Entry 6G1X (electron microscopy, 3.93 A resolution); this record covers chains A and X of the 3 polymer chains in the assembly.

Chain A:
Molecule: Interferon-induced helicase C domain-containing protein 1
From: Mus musculus
Notes: EC 3.6.4.13; engineered mutation(s): Residues 646-663 deleted
UniProt: Q8R5F7 (IFIH1_MOUSE); residue numbers follow UniProt; this construct covers 307-643, 662-1020
Amino-acid sequence (696 residues; row label = number of the first residue in the row; note: 18 numbers in that range are skipped by the numbering (no residue carries them; nothing is unmodelled there)):
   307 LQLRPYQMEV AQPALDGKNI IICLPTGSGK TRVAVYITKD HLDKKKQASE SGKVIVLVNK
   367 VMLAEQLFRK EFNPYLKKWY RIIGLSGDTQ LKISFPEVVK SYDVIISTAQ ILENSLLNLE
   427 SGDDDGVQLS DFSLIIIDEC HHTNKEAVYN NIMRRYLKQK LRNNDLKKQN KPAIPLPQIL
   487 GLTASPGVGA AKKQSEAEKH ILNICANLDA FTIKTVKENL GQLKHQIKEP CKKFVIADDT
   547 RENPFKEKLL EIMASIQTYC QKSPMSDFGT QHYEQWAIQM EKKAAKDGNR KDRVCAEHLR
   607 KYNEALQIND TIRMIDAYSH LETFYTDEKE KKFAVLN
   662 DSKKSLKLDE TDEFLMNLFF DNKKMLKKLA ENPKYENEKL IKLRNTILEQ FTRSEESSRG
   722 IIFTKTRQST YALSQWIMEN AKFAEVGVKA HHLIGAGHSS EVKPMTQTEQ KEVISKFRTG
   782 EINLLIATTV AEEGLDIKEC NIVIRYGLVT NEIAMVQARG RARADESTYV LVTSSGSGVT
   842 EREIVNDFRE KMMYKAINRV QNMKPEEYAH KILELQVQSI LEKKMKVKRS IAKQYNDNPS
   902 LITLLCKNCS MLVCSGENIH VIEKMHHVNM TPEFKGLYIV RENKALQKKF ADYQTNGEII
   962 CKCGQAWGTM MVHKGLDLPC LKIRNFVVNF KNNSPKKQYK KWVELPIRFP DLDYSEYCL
Not modelled in the structure: 475-478, 545-548, 662-668, 695-698, 716-717, 743-748, 781-782, 793-794, 838, 946-957, 992-995
Ion coordination: Zn2+: Cys-907, Cys-910, Cys-962
UniProt features mapped onto this chain:
  - binding site (Zn(2+)): Cys-907, Cys-910, Cys-962, Cys-964
  - modified residue: Ser-828 (Phosphoserine)
What the authors report for this chain:
  - contacts within the chain: His-871/Glu-875 (hydrogen bond)
  - binding site for the 15-nt RNA strand (chain X): Gln-581, His-927
  - conformationally variable residues (order/disorder transition): Asn-944 to Asp-953
  - mutagenesis - T841R/E842R (2.5-fold), M886A, D1014A/Y1015A/E1017A (2.5-fold): decreased signaling
  - mutagenesis - L397A/K398A/I399A, T841R/E842R: unchanged catalytic activity
  - mutagenesis - K498A/K499A/Q500A, K975D/D978A: abolished catalytic activity
  - mutagenesis - D848A/F849A: abolished signaling
  - mutagenesis - E883R/K884A, K885A: unchanged signaling
  - mutagenesis - H871A/E875A, E875A: increased signaling
  - mutagenesis - K498A/K499A/Q500A, K975D/D978A: unchanged binding to Mant-AMPPNP

Chain X:
Molecule: 15-nt RNA strand
From: Pseudomonas phage phi6
Sequence (15 nucleotides; each row starts with the number of its first residue):
     1 UCCAUGCGCA UGACG

Chain A / chain X interface:
Contacting residue pairs - 19 pairs, chain A then chain X:
  Glu-452(A) with A10(X), phosphate contact
  Ala-453(A) with C9(X), sugar contact; A10(X), sugar contact
  His-578(A) with C14(X), hydrogen bond to the phosphate; G15(X), salt bridge to the phosphate
  Gln-581(A) with C14(X), hydrogen bond to the base; G15(X), sugar contact
  His-759(A) with A4(X), phosphate contact; U5(X), salt bridge to the phosphate
  Thr-767(A) with C2(X), phosphate contact; C3(X), phosphate contact
  Thr-769(A) with U1(X), hydrogen bond to the phosphate; C2(X), hydrogen bond to the phosphate
  Val-810(A) with G12(X), sugar contact; A13(X), sugar contact
  His-927(A) with U5(X), hydrogen bond to the sugar
  Lys-1002(A) with C7(X), phosphate contact; G8(X), salt bridge to the phosphate
  Val-1004(A) with C7(X), phosphate contact
Interface residues without a listed pair, chain A (19 interface residues in all): His-448, Asn-450, Gln-577, Asn-812, Arg-843, Met-926, Lys-983, Trp-1003
Interface residues without a listed pair, chain X (15 interface residues in all): G6, U11

Summary:
19 residues of chain A and 15 residues of chain X are in contact, with 5 hydrogen bonds and 3 salt bridges.
Among the polar pairs are Gln-581(A)/C14(X), His-927(A)/U5(X) and His-578(A)/C14(X). The paper reports a
binding site for the 15-nt RNA strand (chain X) at Gln-581(A) and His-927(A); T841R/E842R, M886A and
D1014A/Y1015A/E1017A of chain A reduce signaling; 11 substitutions were tested in all.
Here chain A is Interferon-induced helicase C domain-containing protein 1 (Mus musculus) and chain X is a
15-nt RNA strand (Pseudomonas phage phi6). Entry 6G1X (CryoEM structure of the MDA5-dsRNA filament with
91-degree helical twist) was determined by electron microscopy, deposited together with 6G19, 6G1S, 6GJZ,
6GKH, 6GKM, 6H61 and 6H66.
